PDB entry 7T6S | electron microscopy, 3.00 A resolution | chains B and E of the 5 polymer chains in the assembly

# Chain B
Name: Guanine nucleotide-binding protein G(I)/G(S)/G(T) subunit beta-1
Reference sequence: P54311 (GBB1_RAT); residue numbers follow UniProt; this construct covers 2-340
Sequence (353 residues; row label = number of the first residue in the row; numbers below 1 keep their minus sign (His-12 is residue -12)):
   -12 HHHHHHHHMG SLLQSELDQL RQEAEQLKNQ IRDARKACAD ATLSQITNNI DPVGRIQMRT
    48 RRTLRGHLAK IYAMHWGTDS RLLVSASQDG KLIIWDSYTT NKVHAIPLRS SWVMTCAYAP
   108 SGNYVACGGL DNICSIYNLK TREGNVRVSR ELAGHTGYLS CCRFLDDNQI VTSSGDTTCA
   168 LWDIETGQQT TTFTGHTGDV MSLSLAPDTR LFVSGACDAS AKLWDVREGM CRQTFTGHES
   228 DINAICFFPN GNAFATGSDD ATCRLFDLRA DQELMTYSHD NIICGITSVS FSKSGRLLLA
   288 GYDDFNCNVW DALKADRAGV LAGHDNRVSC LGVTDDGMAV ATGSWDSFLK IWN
Not modelled in the structure: -12 to 4
Differences from the reference sequence: expression tag (-12 to 1)
Curated features (UniProtKB/Swiss-Prot):
  - modified residue: Ser2 (N-acetylserine), His266 (Phosphohistidine)

# Chain E
Name: scFv16
Notes: antibody fragment or engineered binder
Sequence (247 residues; each row starts with the number of its first residue; note: 15 numbers in that range are skipped by the numbering (no residue carries them; nothing is unmodelled there); a row labelled like 120A-120P holds insertion residues (120A, then the next letters in order)):
     2 VQLVESGGGL VQPGGSRKLS CSASGFAFSS FGMHWVRQAP EKGLEWVAYI SSGSGTIYYA
    62 DTVKGRFTIS RDDPKNTLFL QMTSLRSEDT AMYYCVRSIY YYGSSPFDFW GQGTTLTVS
120A-120P AGGGGSGGGGSGGGGS
   136 SDIVMTQATS SVPVTPGESV SISCRSSKSL LHSNGNTYLY WFLQRPGQSP QLLIYRMSNL
   196 ASGVPERFSG SGSGTAFTLT ISRLEAEDVG VYYCMQHLEY PLTFGAGTKL EL
Not modelled in the structure: 120A-120P
Disulfide bonds: Cys22-Cys96, Cys159-Cys229

# Interface between chain B and chain E
Pairs across the interface (13; chain B residue first):
  Asp66(B) with Tyr103(E)
  Arg68(B) with Tyr103(E)
  Leu69(B) with Tyr103(E), hydrophobic
  Asp83(B) with Tyr103(E)
  Val90(B) with Tyr102(E), hydrophobic
  His91(B) with Tyr102(E)
  Arg129(B) with Val2(E); Arg98(E), hydrogen bond (backbone-side chain); Asp109(E), salt bridge; Phe110(E)
  Glu130(B) with Gly26(E); Phe27(E)
  Gly131(B) with Phe32(E)
Other interface residues (no listed pair), chain B (10 interface residues in all): Asn132
Other interface residues (no listed pair), chain E (12 interface residues in all): Ala28, Ser31, Ile100

# In short
Chain B and chain E form an interface of 10 and 12 residues respectively, with 1 hydrogen bond and 1 salt
bridge. Polar pairs include Arg129(B)-Asp109(E) and Arg129(B)-Arg98(E).
Chain B is Guanine nucleotide-binding protein G(I)/G(S)/G(T) subunit beta-1 and chain E is scFv16; the
structure, Structure of the human FPR2-Gi complex with compound C43, was determined by electron microscopy
together with 7T6T, 7T6U and 7T6V from the same study.
